PDB entry 5TI9 | X-ray diffraction, 2.50 A resolution | chains A and C of the 4 polymer chains in the assembly

== Chain A (and C) ==
Protein: Tryptophan 2,3-dioxygenase
Source organism: Homo sapiens
Notes: EC 1.13.11.11; chain C of this document is another copy of the same molecule, construct and numbering; everything in this record applies to it too
Reference sequence: P48775 (T23O_HUMAN); residue numbers follow UniProt; this construct covers 18-389
Chain sequence (380 residues; numbered 17 to 396; the number before each row is that of its first residue):
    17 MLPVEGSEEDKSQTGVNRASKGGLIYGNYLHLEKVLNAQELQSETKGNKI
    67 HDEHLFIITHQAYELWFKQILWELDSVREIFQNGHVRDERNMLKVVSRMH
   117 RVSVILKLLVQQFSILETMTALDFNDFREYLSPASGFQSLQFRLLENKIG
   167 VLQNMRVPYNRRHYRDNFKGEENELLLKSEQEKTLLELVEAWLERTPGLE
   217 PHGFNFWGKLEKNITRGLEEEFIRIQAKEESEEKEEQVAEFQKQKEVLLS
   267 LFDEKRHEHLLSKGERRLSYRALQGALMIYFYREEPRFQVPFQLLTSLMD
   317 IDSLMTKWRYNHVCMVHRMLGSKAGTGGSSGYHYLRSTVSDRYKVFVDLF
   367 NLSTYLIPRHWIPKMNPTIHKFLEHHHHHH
Not modelled in the structure: 17-38, 389-396 (chain C: 17-39, 171-180, 241-256, 392-396)
Construct notes: initiating methionine (17); expression tag (390-396)
UniProt features mapped onto this chain:
  - binding site (substrate): Phe-72 to His-76, Arg-144, Thr-342
  - binding site (heme): His-328
Bound ions: heme Fe: His-328 (together with oxygen molecule)
Small-molecule neighbours:
  - heme / oxygen molecule: Phe-72, Thr-75, His-76, Tyr-79, Glu-80, Phe-83, Phe-129, Leu-132, Met-135, Phe-140, Ser-151, Gly-152, Phe-153, Ser-155, Phe-158, Arg-159, Glu-162, Asn-176, Trp-324, Arg-325, His-328, Met-331, Val-332, Met-335, Leu-336, Gly-341, Thr-342, Gly-343, Gly-344, Ser-345, Gly-347, Tyr-350, Leu-351, Thr-354
  - tryptophan (TRP), molecule 1: Phe-72, His-76, Phe-140, Arg-144, Leu-147, Ala-150, Ser-151, Gly-152, Leu-336, Gly-341, Thr-342
  - tryptophan (TRP), molecule 2: Val-102, Arg-103, Glu-105, Trp-208, Arg-211, Thr-212, Pro-213, Ile-295, Arg-303, Phe-304, Pro-307
From the paper describing this entry:
  - heme Fe coordination: His-328
  - binding site for oxygen molecule: Gly-152
  - binding site for tryptophan: Tyr-42, Tyr-45, His-76, Arg-103, Glu-105, Trp-208, Arg-211, Pro-213
  - conformationally variable residues (loop rearrangement): Tyr-175
  - mutagenesis - Y175G (6-fold): decreased catalytic activity
  - mutagenesis - Y175G (100-fold): decreased binding to 8 mM NFK
  - contacts within the chain: Glu-105/Arg-303
  - mutagenesis - W208V/R211L: abolished binding to tryptophan
  - post-translational modification sites: Lys-110, Lys-185, Lys-194, Lys-259
  - mutagenesis - E105L/W208V/R211L: unchanged catalytic activity on tryptophan

== How chain A and chain C interact ==
Pairs across the interface - 74 pairs, chain A then chain C:
  Gln-127(A) with Gln-127(C)
  Ala-137(A) with Ser-369(C); Leu-372(C)
  Leu-138(A) with Tyr-296(C); Phe-297(C), hydrophobic; Arg-299(C); Phe-308(C), hydrophobic; Arg-375(C)
  Asp-139(A) with Arg-299(C), salt bridge; Arg-375(C), salt bridge
  Asn-141(A) with Leu-372(C); Ile-373(C), hydrogen bond (side chain-backbone)
  Asp-142(A) with Arg-375(C), salt bridge
  Tyr-296(A) with Leu-138(C)
  Phe-297(A) with Leu-138(C), hydrophobic
  Arg-299(A) with Leu-138(C); Asp-139(C), salt bridge
  Phe-308(A) with Leu-138(C), hydrophobic
  Thr-312(A) with Arg-334(C)
  Met-315(A) with Arg-334(C)
  Asp-316(A) with Arg-334(C), salt bridge
  Ser-319(A) with Arg-334(C)
  Thr-322(A) with Tyr-326(C)
  Lys-323(A) with Asn-327(C), hydrogen bond
  Tyr-326(A) with Thr-322(C); Tyr-326(C), hydrophobic; Val-355(C)
  Asn-327(A) with Lys-323(C), hydrogen bond
  His-333(A) with Asp-357(C); Lys-360(C), hydrogen bond; Phe-366(C); Asn-367(C), hydrogen bond
  Arg-334(A) with Met-315(C); Asp-316(C), salt bridge; Ser-319(C); Ser-369(C), hydrogen bond (backbone-side chain)
  Met-335(A) with Ser-369(C)
  Leu-336(A) with Ser-369(C); Thr-370(C)
  Gly-337(A) with Ser-369(C); Thr-370(C)
  Ser-338(A) with Thr-370(C), hydrogen bond
  Lys-339(A) with Gln-260(C); Ser-369(C); Thr-370(C); Leu-372(C), hydrogen bond (side chain-backbone)
  Tyr-348(A) with Asp-357(C), hydrogen bond; Lys-360(C)
  Arg-352(A) with Val-355(C), hydrogen bond (side chain-backbone); Ser-356(C)
  Val-355(A) with Tyr-326(C); Arg-352(C), hydrogen bond (backbone-side chain)
  Ser-356(A) with Arg-352(C)
  Asp-357(A) with His-333(C); Tyr-348(C), hydrogen bond
  Lys-360(A) with His-333(C), hydrogen bond; Tyr-348(C)
  Phe-366(A) with His-333(C); Gly-337(C)
  Asn-367(A) with His-333(C), hydrogen bond
  Ser-369(A) with Ala-137(C); Arg-334(C), hydrogen bond (side chain-backbone); Met-335(C); Leu-336(C); Gly-337(C); Lys-339(C)
  Thr-370(A) with Leu-336(C); Gly-337(C); Ser-338(C), hydrogen bond
  Leu-372(A) with Ala-137(C); Asn-141(C); Lys-339(C)
  Ile-373(A) with Asn-141(C), hydrogen bond (backbone-side chain)
  Arg-375(A) with Asp-142(C), salt bridge
Interface residues without a listed pair, chain A (43 interface residues in all): Glu-133, Thr-136, Gln-260, Cys-330, Val-363
Interface residues without a listed pair, chain C (41 interface residues in all): Glu-133, Thr-136, Cys-330

== Summary ==
43 residues of chain A face 41 of chain C across their interface; the contacts include 17 hydrogen bonds and 7
salt bridges. Polar contacts include Asp-139(A)/Arg-299(C), Asp-139(A)/Arg-375(C) and Asp-142(A)/Arg-375(C).
The paper reports a binding site for tryptophan at Tyr-42(A), Tyr-45(A) and His-76(A) among others; Y175G of
chain A reduces catalytic activity; 3 substitutions were tested in all.
Chain A and chain C are both Tryptophan 2,3-dioxygenase (Homo sapiens); the structure, Crystal structure of
human TDO in complex with Trp and dioxygen, Northeast Structural Genomics Consortium Target ..., was
determined by X-ray diffraction (same publication as 5TIA).
